PDB entry 5OLA | X-ray diffraction, 3.90 A resolution | chains A and E of the 6 polymer chains in the assembly

# Chain A
Molecule: Transcription elongation factor, mitochondrial
Organism: Homo sapiens
UniProt: Q96QE5 (TEFM_HUMAN); residues 136-360 here = UniProt positions 136-360
Sequence (234 residues; row label = number of the first residue in the row):
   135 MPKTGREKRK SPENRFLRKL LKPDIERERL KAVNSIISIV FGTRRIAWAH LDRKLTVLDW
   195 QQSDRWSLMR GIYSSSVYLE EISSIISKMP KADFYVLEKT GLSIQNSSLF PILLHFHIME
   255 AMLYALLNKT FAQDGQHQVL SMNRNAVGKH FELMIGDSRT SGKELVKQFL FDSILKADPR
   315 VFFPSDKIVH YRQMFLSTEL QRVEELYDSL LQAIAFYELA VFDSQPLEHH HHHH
Not modelled in the structure: 135-145, 358-368
Construct notes: initiating methionine (135); expression tag (361-368)
UniProt features mapped onto this chain:
  - natural variant: Pro157 (P157A: In COXPD58), Ile159 (I159K: In COXPD58), Glu162 to Arg163 (deletion: In COXPD58), Lys188 (K188R: In COXPD58; uncertain significance)
From the paper describing this entry:
  - self-association interface (contacts with another copy of this molecule): Phe244 to Ala266
  - mutagenesis - F244E/L248D/I252D/M256S/L260D: abolished binding to EC

# Chain E
Molecule: DNA-directed RNA polymerase, mitochondrial
Organism: Homo sapiens
Notes: EC 2.7.7.6
UniProt: O00411 (RPOM_HUMAN); numbering as in UniProt (aligned over 151-1230)
Sequence (1088 residues; numbered 143 to 1230; the number before each row is that of its first residue):
   143 MGHHHHHHGE FKALTRRLQV EPRLLSKQMA GCLEDCTRQA PESPWEEQLA RLLQEAPGKL
   203 SLDVEQAPSG QHSQAQLSGQ QQRLLAFFKC CLLTDQLPLA HHLLVVHHGQ RQKRKLLTLD
   263 MYNAVMLGWA RQGAFKELVY VLFMVKDAGL TPDLLSYAAA LQCMGRQDQD AGTIERCLEQ
   323 MSQEGLKLQA LFTAVLLSEE DRATVLKAVH KVKPTFSLPP QLPPPVNTSK LLRDVYAKDG
   383 RVSYPKLHLP LKTLQCLFEK QLHMELASRV CVVSVEKPTL PSKEVKHARK TLKTLRDQWE
   443 KALCRALRET KNRLEREVYE GRFSLYPFLC LLDEREVVRM LLQVLQALPA QGESFTTLAR
   503 ELSARTFSRH VVQRQRVSGQ VQALQNHYRK YLCLLASDAE VPEPCLPRQY WEALGAPEAL
   563 REQPWPLPVQ MELGKLLAEM LVQATQMPCS LDKPHRSSRL VPVLYHVYSF RNVQQIGILK
   623 PHPAYVQLLE KAAEPTLTFE AVDVPMLCPP LPWTSPHSGA FLLSPTKLMR TVEGATQHQE
   683 LLETCPPTAL HGALDALTQL GNCAWRVNGR VLDLVLQLFQ AKGCPQLGVP APPSEAPQPP
   743 EAHLPHSAAP ARKAELRREL AHCQKVAREM HSLRAEALYR LSLAQHLRDR VFWLPHNMDF
   803 RGRTYPCPPH FNHLGSDVAR ALLEFAQGRP LGPHGLDWLK IHLVNLTGLK KREPLRKRLA
   863 FAEEVMDDIL DSADQPLTGR KWWMGAEEPW QTLACCMEVA NAVRASDPAA YVSHLPVHQD
   923 GSCNGLQHYA ALGRDSVGAA SVNLEPSDVP QDVYSGVAAQ VEVFRRQDAQ RGMRVAQVLE
   983 GFITRKVVKQ TVMTVVYGVT RYGGRLQIEK RLRELSDFPQ EFVWEASHYL VRQVFKSLQE
  1043 MFSGTRAIQH WLTESARLIS HMGSVVEWVT PLGVPVIQPY RLDSKVKQIG GGIQSITYTH
  1103 NGDISRKPNT RKQKNGFPPN FIHSLDSSHM MLTALHCYRK GLTFVSVHDC YWTHAADVSV
  1163 MNQVCREQFV RLHSEPILQD LSRFLVKRFC SEPQKILEAS QLKETLQAVP KPGAFDLEQV
  1223 KRSTYFFS
Not modelled in the structure: 143-217, 595-597, 1086-1106
Construct notes: initiating methionine (143); expression tag (144-150); conflict Ala555 (Glu in O00411)
UniProt features mapped onto this chain:
  - active site: Asp922, Lys991, Asp1151
  - natural variant: His250 (H250D: In COXPD55), Ala555 (E555A: this construct carries the variant), Pro566 (P566S: In COXPD55), Ser611 (S611F: In COXPD55), Phe641 (F641L: In COXPD55), Pro742 to Pro747 (deletion: In COXPD55), Pro810 (P810S: In COXPD55; uncertain significance), Asp870 (D870N: In COXPD55; uncertain significance), Cys925 to Ser1230 (deletion: In COXPD55), Arg1013 (R1013C: In COXPD55), Ser1193 (S1193F: In COXPD55)

# How chain A and chain E interact
Residue-residue contacts (21; chain A residue first):
  Gly176(A) with Gln617(E)
  Thr177(A) with Gln617(E), hydrogen bond (backbone-side chain)
  Arg178(A) with Gln616(E), hydrogen bond
  Leu236(A) with Phe612(E), hydrophobic
  Ile246(A) with Val615(E)
  Phe250(A) with Gln617(E)
  Ile289(A) with Tyr607(E), hydrophobic; His624(E); Pro625(E)
  Ser292(A) with Val609(E); Lys622(E)
  Arg293(A) with Val609(E)
  Thr294(A) with Tyr607(E); His608(E)
  Ser295(A) with His608(E), hydrogen bond (backbone-backbone)
  Arg336(A) with Phe497(E); Thr498(E); Ile618(E); Gly619(E), hydrogen bond (side chain-backbone)
  Glu338(A) with Tyr610(E)
  Glu339(A) with Tyr610(E), hydrogen bond
Interface residues without a listed pair, chain A (18 interface residues in all): Arg179, Arg278, Glu286, Gly290
Interface residues without a listed pair, chain E (16 interface residues in all): Arg601
From the paper, about this interface:
  - interface residues, chain E: Tyr610(E), Phe612(E), Gln617(E)

# Summary
18 residues of chain A face 16 of chain E across their interface, with 5 hydrogen bonds. Polar contacts
include Thr177(A)-Gln617(E), Arg178(A)-Gln616(E) and Arg336(A)-Gly619(E). Curated annotation (UniProt) lists 3
active-site residues on chain E. From the paper: F244E/L248D/I252D/M256S/L260D of chain A abolish binding to
EC; interface residues Tyr610(E), Phe612(E) and Gln617(E).
Here chain A is Transcription elongation factor, mitochondrial and chain E is DNA-directed RNA polymerase,
mitochondrial, both from Homo sapiens. Entry 5OLA (Structure of mitochondrial transcription elongation complex
in complex with elongation factor TEFM) was determined by X-ray diffraction (same publication as 5OL9).
